3HK7 - chains D and G of the 7 polymer chains in the assembly; structure by X-ray diffraction, 2.20 A resolution.

[Chain D (and G)]
Protein: Uronate isomerase
From: Bacillus halodurans C-125
Notes: chain G of this document is another copy of the same molecule, construct and numbering; everything in this record applies to it too
UniProtKB: Q9KFI6 (Q9KFI6_BACHD); residue numbers follow UniProt; this construct covers 1-427
Chain sequence (427 residues; row label = number of the first residue in the row):
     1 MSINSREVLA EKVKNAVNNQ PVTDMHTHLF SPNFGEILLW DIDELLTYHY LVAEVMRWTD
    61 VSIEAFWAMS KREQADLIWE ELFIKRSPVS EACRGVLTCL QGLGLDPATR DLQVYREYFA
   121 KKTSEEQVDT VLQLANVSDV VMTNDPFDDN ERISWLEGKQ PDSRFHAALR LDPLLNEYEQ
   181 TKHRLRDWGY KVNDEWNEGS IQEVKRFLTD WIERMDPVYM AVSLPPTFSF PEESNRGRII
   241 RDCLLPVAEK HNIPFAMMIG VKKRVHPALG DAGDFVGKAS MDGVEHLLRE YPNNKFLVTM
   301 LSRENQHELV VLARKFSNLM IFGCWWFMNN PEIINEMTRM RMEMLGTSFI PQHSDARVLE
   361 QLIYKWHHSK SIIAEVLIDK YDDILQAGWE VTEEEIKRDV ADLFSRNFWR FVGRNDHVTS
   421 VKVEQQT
Disordered / not traced: 1, 415-427
Bound ions: Zn2+: His26, His28, Asp355 (together with D-arabinaric acid)
Ligand contacts: D-arabinaric acid (RAT): His26, His28, His49, Tyr50, Arg170, Ser223, Met258, Asp271, Trp325, Trp326, Asp355, Arg357
Reported in the primary citation:
  - catalytic residues: His49, Tyr50, Arg357 (proposed by the authors, not directly observed)

[Interface between chain D and chain G]
Pairs across the interface (5):
  Glu11(D) - Lys14(G)  salt bridge
  Lys14(D) - Glu7(G)
  Asn15(D) - Glu11(G)
  Asn19(D) - Glu11(G)  hydrogen bond
  Gln101(D) - Asn4(G)

[Overview]
Chain D and chain G form an interface of 5 and 4 residues respectively, with 1 hydrogen bond and 1 salt
bridge. Polar contacts include Glu11(D)-Lys14(G) and Asn19(D)-Glu11(G). Chain D binds D-arabinaric acid.
His26(D), His28(D) and Asp355(D) form the Zn2+ site. The paper reports catalytic residues His49(D), Tyr50(D)
and Arg357(D).
Both chains are Uronate isomerase (Bacillus halodurans C-125). Entry 3HK7 (Crystal structure of uronate
isomerase from Bacillus halodurans complexed with zinc and D-Arabinarate, monoclinic crystal form) was
determined by X-ray diffraction together with 3HK5, 3HK8, 3HK9 and 3HKA from the same study.
